PDB entry 5MLF | X-ray diffraction, 3.64 A resolution | chain A

[Chain A]
Molecule: Protein Thf1
From: Thermosynechococcus elongatus (strain BP-1)
UniProt: Q8DJT8 (THF1_THEEB); residues 1-222 here = UniProt positions 1-222
Sequence (239 residues; each row starts with the number of its first residue; numbers below 1 keep their minus sign (Met-16 is residue -16)):
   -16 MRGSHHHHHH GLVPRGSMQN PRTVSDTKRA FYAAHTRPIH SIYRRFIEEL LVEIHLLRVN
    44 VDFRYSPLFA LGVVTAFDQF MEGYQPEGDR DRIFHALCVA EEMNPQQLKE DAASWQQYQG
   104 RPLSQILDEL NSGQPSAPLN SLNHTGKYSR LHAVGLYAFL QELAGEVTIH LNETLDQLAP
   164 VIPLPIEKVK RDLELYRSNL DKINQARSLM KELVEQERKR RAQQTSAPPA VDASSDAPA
Unresolved in the structure: -16 to 3, 207-222
Construct notes: initiating methionine (-16); expression tag (-15 to 0)
Ion coordination: Hg2+ near Cys81 (its only coordinating residue here)
Reported in the primary citation:
  - contacts within the chain: Glu36-Arg133 (hydrogen bond)

[Summary]
The paper reports contacts within the chain involving Glu36 and Arg133.
Chain A is Protein Thf1 (Thermosynechococcus elongatus (strain BP-1)); the structure, Structure of Psb29 at
1.55A, was determined by X-ray diffraction (same publication as 5MJO, 5MJR and 5MJW).
